Entry 8BXF (electron microscopy, 3.40 A resolution); this record covers chains A and E of the 5 polymer chains in the assembly.

Chain A (and E):
Molecule: Acetylcholine receptor
Source organism: Alvinella pompejana
Notes: chain E of this document is another copy of the same molecule, construct and numbering; everything in this record applies to it too
Chain sequence (475 residues; each row starts with the number of its first residue; numbers below 1 keep their minus sign (Met-31 is residue -31)):
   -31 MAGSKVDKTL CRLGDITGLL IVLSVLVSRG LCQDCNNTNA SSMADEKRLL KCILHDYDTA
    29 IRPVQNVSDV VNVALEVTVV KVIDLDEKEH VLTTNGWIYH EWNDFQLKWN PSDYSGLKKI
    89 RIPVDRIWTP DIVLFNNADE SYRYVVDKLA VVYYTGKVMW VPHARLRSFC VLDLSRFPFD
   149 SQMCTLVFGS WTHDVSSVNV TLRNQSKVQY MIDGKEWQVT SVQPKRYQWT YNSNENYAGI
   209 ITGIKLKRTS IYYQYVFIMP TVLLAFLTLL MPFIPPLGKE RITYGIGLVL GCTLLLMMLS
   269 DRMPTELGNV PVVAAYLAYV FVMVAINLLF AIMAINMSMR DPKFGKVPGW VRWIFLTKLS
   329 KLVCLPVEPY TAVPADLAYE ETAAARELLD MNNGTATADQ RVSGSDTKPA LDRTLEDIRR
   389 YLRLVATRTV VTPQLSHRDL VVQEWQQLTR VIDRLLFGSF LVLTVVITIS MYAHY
Not modelled in the structure: -31 to 11, 308-413
Cystine bridges: Cys138-Cys152
Glycans and other covalent adducts: N-acetylglucosamine (NAG) linked to Asn167
From the paper describing this entry:
  - post-translational modification sites: Asn167
  - conformationally variable residues (side-chain flip): Trp159

Interface between chain A and chain E:
Pairs across the interface (76; chain A residue first):
  Asp26(A) with Leu18(E); Arg94(E), salt bridge
  Ala28(A) with Pro91(E); Arg94(E)
  Ile29(A) with Glu14(E); Lys15(E); Leu18(E), hydrophobic
  Val35(A) with Asp13(E)
  His58(A) with Lys183(E), hydrogen bond
  Val101(A) with Val114(E), hydrophobic
  Asn105(A) with Asn63(E), hydrogen bond (backbone-side chain)
  Asp107(A) with Arg133(E)
  Glu108(A) with Val113(E)
  Phe137(A) with Ile51(E), hydrophobic
  Leu140(A) with Lys183(E), hydrogen bond (backbone-side chain)
  Trp159(A) with His131(E)
  Thr160(A) with Arg89(E), hydrogen bond (backbone-side chain); Leu117(E)
  His161(A) with Arg89(E)
  Asp162(A) with Arg89(E), salt bridge
  Ser165(A) with Arg89(E)
  Tyr199(A) with Trp65(E), hydrogen bond; Val129(E)
  Lys247(A) with Gly246(E); Glu248(E)
  Ile250(A) with Ile242(E), hydrophobic; Tyr252(E), hydrophobic
  Thr251(A) with Thr251(E)
  Ile254(A) with Tyr252(E), hydrophobic; Gly255(E); Leu256(E), hydrophobic
  Val257(A) with Leu235(E), hydrophobic
  Leu258(A) with Leu258(E), hydrophobic; Gly259(E); Leu262(E), hydrophobic
  Thr261(A) with Met266(E)
  Leu264(A) with Tyr223(E); Pro228(E), hydrophobic; Met266(E)
  Met265(A) with Met265(E), hydrophobic; Met266(E), hydrophobic
  Leu267(A) with Tyr223(E), hydrophobic
  Ser268(A) with Tyr220(E), hydrogen bond (backbone-side chain); Val224(E); Arg270(E), hydrogen bond (backbone-side chain)
  Asp269(A) with Arg270(E)
  Met271(A) with Tyr220(E), hydrophobic; Tyr223(E), hydrophobic; Val224(E), hydrophobic
  Pro272(A) with Tyr220(E)
  Thr273(A) with Glu184(E); Tyr220(E); Tyr221(E)
  Glu274(A) with Lys183(E); Glu184(E)
  Leu275(A) with Lys183(E); Ile219(E), hydrophobic
  Gly276(A) with Lys183(E); Ile219(E)
  Val278(A) with Ile219(E), hydrophobic
  Ala282(A) with Tyr223(E), hydrogen bond (backbone-side chain)
  Leu285(A) with Tyr223(E)
  Ala286(A) with Tyr223(E), hydrophobic; Met227(E), hydrophobic
  Phe289(A) with Leu231(E), hydrophobic
  Val290(A) with Leu231(E), hydrophobic
  Ala293(A) with Leu231(E), hydrophobic
  Leu296(A) with Leu235(E), hydrophobic
  Leu297(A) with Phe234(E), hydrophobic; Leu238(E), hydrophobic
  Ile300(A) with Leu238(E); Phe241(E), hydrophobic; Ile242(E), hydrophobic; Tyr252(E)
  Ile303(A) with Glu248(E)
  Asn304(A) with Phe241(E)
Interface residues without a listed pair, chain A (51 interface residues in all): Arg30, Asp99, Leu262, Asn277
Interface residues without a listed pair, chain E (49 interface residues in all): Lys49, Ser83, Leu85, Tyr112, Leu232, Pro243

Overview:
Chain A and chain E form an interface of 51 and 49 residues respectively; the contacts include 8 hydrogen
bonds and 2 salt bridges. Polar pairs include Asp26(A)-Arg94(E), Asp162(A)-Arg89(E) and His58(A)-Lys183(E).
Covalently linked N-acetylglucosamine: at Asn167(A). From the paper: a modification site at Asn167(A);
conformational variability at Trp159(A).
Both chains are Acetylcholine receptor (Alvinella pompejana). Entry 8BXF (Alvinella pompejana nicotinic
acetylcholine receptor Alpo4 in apo state (Alpo4_apo, dataset 1)) was determined by electron microscopy (same
publication as 8BX5, 8BXB, 8BXD, 8BXE and 8BYI).
